PDB entry 4DUZ | X-ray diffraction, 3.65 A resolution | chains A and E of the 21 polymer chains in the assembly

Chain A:
Molecule: 16S rRNA
From: Thermus thermophilus
Sequence (1522 nucleotides; each row starts with the number of its first residue; note: 42 numbers in that range are skipped by the numbering (no residue carries them; nothing is unmodelled there); a row labelled like 190A-190L holds insertion residues (190A, then the next letters in order); numbering starts at 0):
     0 UUUGUUGGAGAGUCUGAUCCUGGCUCAGGGUGAACGCUGGCGGCGUGCCU
    50 AAGACAUGCAAGUCGUGCGGG
    73 CCGCGGGGUUUU
    88 ACUCCG
    95 UGGUC
   101 AGCGGCGGACGGGUGAGUAACGCGUGGGU
  129A G
   130 ACCUACCCGGAAGAGGGGGACAACCCGGGGAAACUCGGGCUAAUCCCCCA
   180 UGUGGACCCGC
190A-190L CCCUUGGGGUGU
   191 GUCCAAAGGGCUUU
   216 GCCCGCUUCCGGAUGGGCCCGCGUCCCAUCAGCUAGUUGGUGGGGUAAUG
   266 GCCCACCAAGGCGACGACGGGUAGCCGGUCUGAGAGGAUGGCCGGCCACA
   316 GGGGCACUGAGACACGGGCCCCACUCCUACGGGAGGCAGCAGUUAGGAAU
   366 CUUCCGCAAUGGGCGCAAGCCUGACGGAGCGACGCCGCUUGGAGGAAGAA
   416 GCCCUUCGGGGUGUAAACUCCUGAA
   442 CCCGGGACGAAACCCCCGACGA
   474 GGGGACUGACGGUACCGGG
   494 GUAAUAGCGCCGGCCAACUCCGUGCCAGCAGCCGCGGUAAUACGGAGGGC
   544 GCGAGCGUUACCCGGAUUCACUGGGCGUAAAGGGCGUGUAGGCGGCCUGG
   594 GGCGUCCCAUGUGAAAGACCACGGCUCAACCGUGGGGGAGCGUGGGAUAC
   644 GCUCAGGCUAGACGGUGGGAGAGGGUGGUGGAAUUCCCGGAGUAGCGGUG
   694 AAAUGCGCAGAUACCGGGAGGAACGCCGAUGGCGAAGGCAGCCACCUGGU
   744 CCACCCGUGACGCUGAGGCGCGAAAGCGUGGGGAGCAAACCGGAUUAGAU
   794 ACCCGGGUAGUCCACGCCCUAAACGAUGCGCGCUAGGUCUCUGGGUCU
   848 CCUGGGGGCCGAAGCUAACGCGUUAAGCGCGCCGCCUGGGGAGUACGGCC
   898 GCAAGGCUGAAACUCAAAGGAAUUGACGGGGGCCCGCACAAGCGGUGGAG
   948 CAUGUGGUUUAAUUCGAAGXAACGCGAAGAACCUUACCAGGCCUUGACAU
   998 GCUAGG
 1003A G
  1004 AACCCGGGUGAAAGCCUGGGGUGCCCC
1030A-1030D GCGA
  1031 GGGGAGCCCUAGCACAGGUGCUGCAUGGCCGUCGUCAGCUCGUGCCGUGA
  1081 GGUGUUGGGUUAAGUCCCGCAACGAGCGCAACCCCCGCCGUUAGUUGCCA
  1131 GCGGUUCGGCCGGGCACUCUAACGGGACUGCCCGCGAAA
  1171 GCGGGAGGAAGGAGGGGACGACGUCUGGUCAGCAUGGCCCUUACGGCCUG
  1221 GGCGACACACGUGCUACAAUGCCCACUACAAAGCGAUGCCACCCGGCAAC
  1271 GGGGAGCUAAUCGCAAAAAGGUGGGCCCAGUUCGGAUUGGGGUCUGCAAC
  1321 CCGACCCCAUGAAGCCGGAAUCGCUAGUAAUCGCGGAUCAG
 1361A C
  1362 CAUGCCGCGGUGAAUACGUUCCCGGGCCUUGUACACACXGCCXGUXACGC
  1412 CAUGGGAGCGGGCUCUACCCGAAGUCGCCGGG
  1446 AGCCUACGGG
  1459 CAGGCGCCGAGGGUAGGGCCCGUGACUGGGGCGAAGUCGUAACAAGGUAG
  1509 CUGUACCGGAAGGUGCGGCUGGAUCCACUCCUUUCU
Not modelled in the structure: 0-4, 1534-1538
Modified / non-standard residues: PSU (pseudouridine-5'-monophosphate) at position 516, 7MG (7N-methyl-8-hydroguanosine-5'-monophosphate) at position 527, M2G (N2-dimethylguanosine-5'-monophosphate) at position 966, 5MC (5-methylcytidine-5'-monophosphate) at position 967, 2MG (2N-methylguanosine-5'-monophosphate) at position 1207, 5MC (5-methylcytidine-5'-monophosphate) at position 1400, 4OC (4n,o2'-methylcytidine-5'-monophosphate) at position 1402, 5MC (5-methylcytidine-5'-monophosphate) at position 1404, 5MC (5-methylcytidine-5'-monophosphate) at position 1407, UR3 (3-methyluridine-5'-monophoshate) at position 1498, MA6 (6N-dimethyladenosine-5'-monophoshate) at position 1518, MA6 (6N-dimethyladenosine-5'-monophoshate) at position 1519, PSU (pseudouridine-5'-monophosphate) at position 1540, PSU (pseudouridine-5'-monophosphate) at position 1541
Differences from the reference sequence: engineered mutation C13 (U659 in M26923.1); conflict C1534 (A2157 in M26923.1), A1535 (C2158 in M26923.1)
Metal / ion sites: Mg2+ site 1 near U5 (its only coordinating residue here); Mg2+ site 2 near G6 (its only coordinating residue here); Mg2+ site 3 near U14 (its only coordinating residue here); Mg2+ site 4 near G21 (its only coordinating residue here); Mg2+ site 5 near G22 (its only coordinating residue here); Mg2+ site 6 near C48 (its only coordinating residue here); Mg2+ site 7: C48, U49, G115; Mg2+ site 8 near A53 (its only coordinating residue here); Mg2+ site 9: A59, U387; Mg2+ site 10: G107, G324; Mg2+ site 11 near A109 (its only coordinating residue here); Mg2+ site 12 near G112 (its only coordinating residue here); 103 more Mg2+ sites not listed
Small-molecule neighbours: streptomycin (SRY): U12, U14, C526, 7MG_527, C912, A913, A914, A915, C1490, G1491

Chain E:
Name: ribosomal protein S5
From: Thermus thermophilus
UniProtKB: Q5SHQ5 (RS5_THET8); numbering as in UniProt (aligned over 1-162)
Sequence (162 residues; row label = number of the first residue in the row):
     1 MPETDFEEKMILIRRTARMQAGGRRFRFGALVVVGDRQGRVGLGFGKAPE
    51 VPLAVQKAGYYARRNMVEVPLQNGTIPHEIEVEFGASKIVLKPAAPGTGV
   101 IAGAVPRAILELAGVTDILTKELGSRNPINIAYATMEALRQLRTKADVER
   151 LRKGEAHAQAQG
Not modelled in the structure: 1-4, 155-162

Interface between chain A and chain E:
Contacting residue pairs - 73 pairs, chain A then chain E:
  G6(A) - Ala94(E)  base contact
  G6(A) - Ala95(E)  hydrogen bond to the base
  G6(A) - Thr98(E)  hydrogen bond to the base
  G6(A) - Leu119(E)  base contact
  G7(A) - Lys92(E)  hydrogen bond to the base
  G7(A) - Leu119(E)  sugar contact
  G7(A) - Thr120(E)  hydrogen bond to the sugar
  G7(A) - Lys121(E)  base contact
  A8(A) - Ile101(E)  phosphate contact
  A8(A) - Ala102(E)  hydrogen bond to the sugar
  A8(A) - Gly103(E)  sugar contact
  A8(A) - Thr120(E)  sugar contact
  G9(A) - Lys121(E)  salt bridge to the phosphate
  G9(A) - Glu122(E)  hydrogen bond to the phosphate
  G9(A) - Arg126(E)  phosphate contact
  A10(A) - Arg126(E)  salt bridge to the phosphate
  G15(A) - Ala17(E)  hydrogen bond to the base
  G15(A) - Arg18(E)  base contact
  G15(A) - Met19(E)  sugar contact
  G15(A) - Arg24(E)  hydrogen bond to the sugar
  A16(A) - Thr16(E)  sugar contact
  A16(A) - Ala17(E)  sugar contact
  U17(A) - Arg14(E)  phosphate contact
  C18(A) - Arg14(E)  salt bridge to the phosphate
  C18(A) - Asn127(E)  hydrogen bond to the phosphate
  C18(A) - Asn130(E)  hydrogen bond to the phosphate
  C19(A) - Ala86(E)  phosphate contact
  C19(A) - Ser125(E)  hydrogen bond to the phosphate
  C19(A) - Asn127(E)  phosphate contact
  C19(A) - Asn130(E)  hydrogen bond to the phosphate
  U20(A) - Ala86(E)  phosphate contact
  A559(A) - Lys121(E)  salt bridge to the phosphate
  A559(A) - Arg126(E)  salt bridge to the phosphate
  U560(A) - Leu123(E)  base contact
  A864(A) - Gly85(E)  phosphate contact
  U921(A) - Arg18(E)  sugar contact
  U921(A) - Met19(E)  hydrogen bond to the sugar
  G922(A) - Met19(E)  sugar contact
  G922(A) - Gln20(E)  hydrogen bond to the phosphate
  G922(A) - Ala21(E)  phosphate contact
  A923(A) - Ala21(E)  phosphate contact
  C1069(A) - Gln20(E)  phosphate contact
  C1069(A) - Arg25(E)  hydrogen bond to the sugar
  U1070(A) - Arg18(E)  salt bridge to the phosphate
  U1070(A) - Gln20(E)  phosphate contact
  U1070(A) - Arg25(E)  hydrogen bond to the phosphate
  C1071(A) - Arg27(E)  salt bridge to the phosphate
  C1071(A) - Pro49(E)  sugar contact
  G1072(A) - Pro49(E)  phosphate contact
  G1072(A) - Lys57(E)  salt bridge to the phosphate
  U1073(A) - Lys57(E)  salt bridge to the phosphate
  G1074(A) - Tyr60(E)  hydrogen bond to the phosphate
  G1074(A) - Tyr61(E)  hydrogen bond to the phosphate
  G1077(A) - Lys47(E)  hydrogen bond to the base
  U1078(A) - Phe84(E)  sugar contact
  U1078(A) - Ile129(E)  sugar contact
  U1078(A) - Asn130(E)  hydrogen bond to the base
  U1078(A) - Tyr133(E)  sugar contact
  G1079(A) - Arg14(E)  hydrogen bond to the phosphate
  G1079(A) - Tyr133(E)  hydrogen bond to the phosphate
  A1080(A) - Arg14(E)  salt bridge to the phosphate
  A1080(A) - Thr16(E)  hydrogen bond to the phosphate
  A1080(A) - Phe45(E)  phosphate contact
  A1080(A) - Lys47(E)  phosphate contact
  G1081(A) - Thr16(E)  hydrogen bond to the phosphate
  G1081(A) - Arg18(E)  phosphate contact
  G1081(A) - Arg27(E)  salt bridge to the phosphate
  C1192(A) - Arg25(E)  hydrogen bond to the base
  U1194(A) - Gly22(E)  sugar contact
  A1396(A) - Met19(E)  base contact
  C1397(A) - Arg24(E)  salt bridge to the phosphate
  A1398(A) - Gly22(E)  base contact
  A1398(A) - Gly23(E)  base contact
Interface residues without a listed pair, chain A (37 interface residues in all): U5, G558, G1082, C1195
Interface residues without a listed pair, chain E (45 interface residues in all): Ala48, Leu53, Lys88, Pro93, Pro96, Arg107

Overview:
The interface between chain A and chain E involves 37 residues on one side and 45 on the other, with 25
hydrogen bonds and 12 salt bridges. Polar pairs include G6(A)-Ala95(E), G6(A)-Thr98(E) and G7(A)-Lys92(E).
Bound to chain A: streptomycin.
Chain A is 16S rRNA and chain E is ribosomal protein S5, both from Thermus thermophilus; the structure,
Crystal structure of the Thermus thermophilus 30S ribosomal subunit with a 16S rRNA mutation, U13C, bound ...,
was determined by X-ray diffraction.
